PDB entry 6TDQ | X-ray diffraction, 1.60 A resolution | chains A and B

# Chain A
Name: MHC class I antigen
Organism: Homo sapiens
UniProt: F6IQS1 (F6IQS1_HUMAN); residues 0-275 here correspond to UniProt positions 24-299 (UniProt number = residue number + 24)
Sequence (276 residues; row label = number of the first residue in the row; numbering starts at 0):
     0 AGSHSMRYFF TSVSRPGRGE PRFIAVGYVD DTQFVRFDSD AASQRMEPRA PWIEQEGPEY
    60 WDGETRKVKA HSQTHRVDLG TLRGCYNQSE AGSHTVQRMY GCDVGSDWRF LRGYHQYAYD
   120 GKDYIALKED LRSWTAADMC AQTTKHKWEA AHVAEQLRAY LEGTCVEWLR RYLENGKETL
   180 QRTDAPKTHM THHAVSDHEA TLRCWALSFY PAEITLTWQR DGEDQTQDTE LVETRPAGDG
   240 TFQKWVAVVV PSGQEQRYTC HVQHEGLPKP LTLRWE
Not modelled in the structure: 0
Differences from the reference sequence: conflict Cys84 (Tyr108 in F6IQS1), Cys139 (Ala163 in F6IQS1), Val245 (Ala269 in F6IQS1)
Cystine bridges: Cys84-Cys139, Cys101-Cys164, Cys203-Cys259
Small-molecule neighbours:
  - glycine / methionine, molecule 1: Met5, Tyr7, Phe9, Met45, Tyr59, Glu63, Lys66, Val67, His70, Tyr99, Tyr159, Trp167, Tyr171
  - glycine / methionine, molecule 2: Thr73, Asp77, Thr80, Leu81, Val95, Tyr116, Tyr123, Thr143, Trp147
From the paper describing this entry:
  - conformationally variable residues (side-chain flip): Phe9, His70, His74, Arg97, Tyr116
  - contacts within the chain: His114-Tyr116, Arg97-Tyr116 (hydrogen bond)

# Chain B
Name: Beta-2-microglobulin
Organism: Homo sapiens
UniProt: P61769 (B2MG_HUMAN); residues 2-100 here correspond to UniProt positions 21-119 (UniProt number = residue number + 19)
Sequence (100 residues; numbered 1 to 100; the number before each row is that of its first residue):
     1 MIQRTPKIQV YSRHPAENGK SNFLNCYVSG FHPSDIEVDL LKNGERIEKV EHSDLSFSKD
    61 WSFYLLYYTE FTPTEKDEYA CRVNHVTLSQ PKIVKWDRDM
Differences from the reference sequence: initiating methionine (1)
UniProt features mapped onto this chain:
  - modified residue: Gln3 (Pyrrolidone carboxylic acid)
  - glycosylation: Ile2 (N-linked (Glc) (glycation) isoleucine), Lys20 (N-linked (Glc) (glycation) lysine), Lys42 (N-linked (Glc) (glycation) lysine), Lys49 (N-linked (Glc) (glycation) lysine), Lys59 (N-linked (Glc) (glycation) lysine), Lys92 (N-linked (Glc) (glycation) lysine), Lys95 (N-linked (Glc) (glycation) lysine)
Cystine bridges: Cys26-Cys81

# Interface between chain A and chain B
Contacting residue pairs - 56 pairs, chain A then chain B:
  Phe8(A) with Ser56(B); Phe57(B), hydrophobic
  Phe9(A) with Phe57(B)
  Thr10(A) with Leu55(B); Phe57(B); Phe63(B)
  Val12(A) with Ser34(B)
  Ile23(A) with Leu55(B)
  Val25(A) with Asp54(B); Leu55(B); Ser56(B)
  Tyr27(A) with Ser56(B); Tyr64(B), hydrogen bond
  Gln32(A) with Asp54(B), hydrogen bond
  Arg35(A) with Asp54(B), salt bridge
  Arg48(A) with Asp54(B), salt bridge
  His93(A) with Met1(B)
  Gln96(A) with His32(B), hydrogen bond; Phe57(B); Trp61(B), hydrogen bond (side chain-backbone); Phe63(B)
  Arg97(A) with Phe57(B)
  Gln115(A) with Trp61(B)
  Tyr116(A) with Trp61(B)
  Ala117(A) with Trp61(B), hydrophobic
  Asp119(A) with Met1(B); Ile2(B); His32(B)
  Gly120(A) with Ile2(B); Arg4(B), hydrogen bond (backbone-side chain); His32(B)
  Lys121(A) with Ile2(B)
  Asp122(A) with Trp61(B), hydrogen bond
  Lys186(A) with Pro15(B)
  Thr190(A) with Met100(B), hydrogen bond (side chain-backbone)
  Arg202(A) with Met100(B), hydrogen bond (side chain-backbone)
  Trp204(A) with Met100(B), hydrogen bond (side chain-backbone)
  Val231(A) with Gln9(B)
  Glu232(A) with Lys7(B); Gln9(B)
  Thr233(A) with Tyr27(B)
  Arg234(A) with Gln9(B); Tyr11(B); Tyr27(B)
  Pro235(A) with Tyr11(B), hydrogen bond (backbone-side chain); Asn25(B); Tyr27(B); Leu66(B), hydrophobic
  Ala236(A) with Arg13(B), hydrogen bond (backbone-side chain); Asn25(B), hydrogen bond (backbone-side chain)
  Gly237(A) with Arg13(B)
  Asp238(A) with His14(B)
  Gln242(A) with Tyr11(B); Ser12(B), hydrogen bond (side chain-backbone); Arg13(B), hydrogen bond (side chain-backbone)
  Trp244(A) with Met100(B), hydrophobic
Also at the interface, not in a pair above, chain A (37 interface residues in all): Ser92, Thr94, Met98
Also at the interface, not in a pair above, chain B (26 interface residues in all): Ser29, His52, Asp60

# Summary
Chain A and chain B form an interface of 37 and 26 residues respectively, with 14 hydrogen bonds and 2 salt
bridges. Polar pairs include Arg35(A)-Asp54(B), Arg48(A)-Asp54(B) and Tyr27(A)-Tyr64(B). Bound to chain A:
glycine / methionine. The paper reports conformational variability at Phe9(A), His70(A) and His74(A) among
others; contacts within the chain involving His114(A), Tyr116(A) and Arg97(A).
Chain A is MHC class I antigen and chain B is Beta-2-microglobulin, both from Homo sapiens; the structure,
Crystal structure of the disulfide engineered HLA-A0201 molecule in complex with one GM dipeptide in the ...,
was determined by X-ray diffraction together with 6TDO, 6TDP, 6TDR and 6TDS from the same study.
